PDB entry 8WHX | electron microscopy, 2.80 A resolution | chains Q and A of the 50 polymer chains in the assembly

[Chain Q]
Name: 50S ribosomal protein L17
From: Mycolicibacterium smegmatis MC2 155
UniProtKB: A0QSL9 (RL17_MYCS2); numbering as in UniProt (aligned over 1-199)
Sequence (199 residues; numbered 1 to 199; the number before each row is that of its first residue):
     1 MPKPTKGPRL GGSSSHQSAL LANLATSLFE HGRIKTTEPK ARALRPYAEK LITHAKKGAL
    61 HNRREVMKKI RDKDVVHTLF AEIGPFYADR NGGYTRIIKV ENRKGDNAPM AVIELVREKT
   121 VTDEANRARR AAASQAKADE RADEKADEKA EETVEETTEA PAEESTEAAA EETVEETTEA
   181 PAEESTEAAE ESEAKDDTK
Disordered / not traced: 1, 120-199

[Chain A]
Molecule: 23S rRNA
From: Mycolicibacterium smegmatis MC2 155
Sequence (3119 nucleotides; row label = number of the first residue in the row):
     2 AAGUGUUUAA GGGCGCAUGG UGGAUGCCUU GGCACUGGGA GCCGAUGAAG GACGUAGGAG
    62 GCUGCGAUAA GCCUCGGGGA GCUGUCAACC GAGCGUUGAU CCGAGGAUGU CCGAAUGGGG
   122 AAACCCGGCA CGAGUGAUGU CGUGUCACCA GGCGCUGAAU AUAUAGGCGU CUGGGGGGAA
   182 CGCGGGGAAG UGAAACAUCU CAGUACCCGU AGGAAGAGAA AACAAAAUGU GAUUCCGUGA
   242 GUAGUGGCGA GCGAAAGCGG AGGAUGGCUA AACCGUAUGC AUGUGAUACC GGGUAGGGGU
   302 UGUGUGUGCG GGGUUGUGGG ACCUAUCUUU CCGGCUCUAC CUGGCUGGAG GGCAGUGAGA
   362 AAAUGUUGUG GUUAGCGGAA AUGGCUUGGG AUGGCCUGCC GUAGACGGUG AGAGCCCGGU
   422 ACGUGAAAAC CCGACGUCUG UCUUGAUGGU GUUCCCGAGU AGCAGCGGGC CCGUGGAAUC
   482 UGCUGUGAAU CUGCCGGGAC CACCCGGUAA GCCUGAAUAC UUCCCAGUGA CCGAUAGCGG
   542 AUUAGUACCG UGAGGGAAUG GUGAAAAGUA CCCCGGGAGG GGAGUGAAAG AGUACCUGAA
   602 ACCGUGCGCU UACAAUCCGU CAGAGCCCUC GACGUGUCGU GGGGUGAUGG CGUGCCUUUU
   662 GAAGAAUGAG CCUGCGAGUC AGGGACAUGU CGCGAGGUUA ACCCGGGUGG GGUAGCCGCA
   722 GCGAAAGCGA GUCUGAAUAG GGCGUAUCCA CACAAGAGUG UGUGGUGUAG UGGUGUGUUC
   782 UGGACCCGAA GCGGAGUGAU CUACCCAUGG CCAGGGUGAA GCGCGGGUAA GACCGCGUGG
   842 AGGCCCGAAC CCACUUAGGU UGAAGACUGA GGGGAUGAGC UGUGGGUAGG GGUGAAAGGC
   902 CAAUCAAACU CCGUGAUAGC UGGUUCUCCC CGAAAUGCAU UUAGGUGCAG CGUCGCAUGU
   962 UUCUUGCCGG AGGUAGAGCU ACUGGAUGGC CGAUGGGCCC CACAGGGUUA CUGACGUCAG
  1022 CCAAACUCCG AAUGCCGGUA AGUCCAAGAG UGCGGCAGUG AGACGGCGGG GGAUAAGCUC
  1082 CGUGCGUCGA GAGGGAAACA GCCCAGAUCG CCGGCUAAGG CCCCUAAGCG UGUGCUAAGU
  1142 GGAAAAGGAU GUGCAGUCGC GAAGACAACC AGGAGGUUGG CUUAGAAGCA GCCACCCUUG
  1202 AAAGAGUGCG UAAUAGCUCA CUGGUCAAGU GAUUGUGCGC CGAUAAUGUA GCGGGGCUCA
  1262 AGCACACCGC CGAAGCCGCG GCAGCCAACG UGUUGGCUGG GUAGGGGAGC GUCCUGCAUC
  1322 CGGUGAAGCC GCCGAGUGAU CGAGUGGUGG AGGGUGUGGG AGUGAGAAUG CAGGCAUGAG
  1382 UAGCGAUUAG GCAAGUGAGA ACCUUGCCCG CCGAAAGACC AAGGGUUCCU GGGCCAGGCC
  1442 AGUCCGCCCA GGGUGAGUCG GGACCUAAGG CGAGGCCGAC AGGCGUAGUC GAUGGACAAC
  1502 GGGUUGAUAU UCCCGUACCC GUGUAUGUGC GUCCAUGAUG AAUCAGCGGU ACUAACCAUC
  1562 CAAAACCACC GUGACCGCAC CUUUCGGGGU GUGGCGUUGG UGGGGCUGCA UGGGACCUUC
  1622 GUUGGUAGUA GUCAAGCGAU GGGGUGACGC AGGAAGGUAG CCGUACCGGU CAGUGGUAAU
  1682 ACCGGGGUAA GCCUGUAGGG AGUCAGAUAG GUAAAUCCGU CUGGCAUAUA UCCUGAGAGG
  1742 UGAUGCAUAG CCGAGUGAGG CGAAUUCGGU GAUCCUAUGC UGCCGAGAAA AGCCUCUAGC
  1802 GAGGACAUAC ACGGCCCGUA CCCCAAACCA ACACAGGUGG UCAGGUAGAG AAUACUAAGG
  1862 CGUACGAGUG AACUAUGGUU AAGGAACUCG GCAAAAUGCC CCCGUAACUU CGGGAGAAGG
  1922 GGGACCCACA UGGCGUGUAA GCCUUUACGG CCCAAGCGUG AGUGGGUGGC ACAAACCAGU
  1982 GAGAAGCGAC UGUUUACUAA AAACACAGGU CCGUGCGAAG UCGCAAGACG AUGUAUACGG
  2042 ACUGACGCCU GCCCGGUGCU GGAAGGUUAA GAGGACCCGU UAACUCCCUU UGGGGGUGAA
  2102 GCGGAGAAUU UAAGCCCCAG UAAACGGCGG UGGUAACUAU AACCAUCCUA AGGUAGCGAA
  2162 AUUCCUUGUC GGGUAAGUUC CGACCUGCAC GAAUGGCGUA ACGACUUCUC AACUGUCUCA
  2222 ACCAUAGACU CGGCGAAAUU GCACUACGAG UAAAGAUGCU CGUUACGCGC GGCAGGACGA
  2282 AAAGACCCCG GGACCUUCAC UACAACUUGG UAUUGGUGCU CGAUACGGUU UGUGUAGGAU
  2342 AGGUGGGAGA CUGUGAAGCU CACACGCCAG UGUGGGUGGA GUCGUUGUUG AAAUACCACU
  2402 CUGAUCGUAU UGGGCCUCUA ACCUCGGACC GUAUAUCCGG UUCAGGGACA GUGCCUGGUG
  2462 GGUAGUUUAA CUGGGGCGGU UGCCUCCUAA AAUGUAACGG AGGCGCCCAA AGGUUCCCUC
  2522 AACCUGGACG GCAAUCAGGU GUUGAGUGUA AGUGCACAAG GGAGCUUGAC UGCGAGACGG
  2582 ACAUGUCGAG CAGGGACGAA AGUCGGGACU AGUGAUCCGG CACCUCUGAG UGGAAGGGGU
  2642 GUCGCUCAAC GGAUAAAAGG UACCCCGGGG AUAACAGGCU GAUCUUCCCC AAGAGUCCAU
  2702 AUCGACGGGA UGGUUUGGCA CCUCGAUGUC GGCUCGUCGC AUCCUGGGGC UGGAGCAGGU
  2762 CCCAAGGGUU GGGCUGUUCG CCCAUUAAAG CGGCACGCGA GCUGGGUUUA GAACGUCGUG
  2822 AGACAGUUCG GUCUCUAUCC GCCGCGCGCG UCAGAAGCUU GAGGAAACCU GUCCCUAGUA
  2882 CGAGAGGACC GGGACGGACG AACCUCUGGU AUACCAGUUG UCCCACCAGG GGCACGGCUG
  2942 GAUAGCCACG UUCGGACAGG AUAACCGCUG AAAGCAUCUA AGCGGGAAAC CUCUUCCAAG
  3002 ACCAGGCUUC UCACCCUCUA GGAGGGAUAA GGCCCCCCGC AGACCACGGG AUUGAUAGAC
  3062 CAGACCUGGA AGCCUAGUAA UAGGUGCAGG GAACUGGCAC UAACCGGCCG AAAACUUAC
Disordered / not traced: 1171-1222, 1563-1604, 2697-2701

[Interface between chain Q and chain A]
Residue-residue contacts - 122 pairs, chain Q then chain A:
  Pro-2(Q) with A2914(A), base contact; A3060(A), phosphate contact; A3093(A), phosphate contact
  Lys-3(Q) with A2914(A), base contact; G3059(A), salt bridge to the phosphate; A3093(A), sugar contact; A3094(A), sugar contact
  Pro-4(Q) with A2914(A), base contact; A3094(A), base contact
  Thr-5(Q) with A2914(A), hydrogen bond to the base
  Lys-6(Q) with G1871(A), salt bridge to the phosphate; C3041(A), salt bridge to the phosphate; A3042(A), base contact; G3043(A), hydrogen bond to the base
  Gly-7(Q) with G1871(A), hydrogen bond to the sugar
  Pro-8(Q) with U1870(A), base contact; U2226(A), phosphate contact
  Arg-9(Q) with A2225(A), salt bridge to the phosphate; U2226(A), hydrogen bond to the phosphate; U2913(A), sugar contact; A2914(A), salt bridge to the phosphate
  Leu-10(Q) with G1869(A), phosphate contact
  Gly-12(Q) with U2226(A), sugar contact
  Ser-14(Q) with U2913(A), hydrogen bond to the sugar; A2914(A), hydrogen bond to the phosphate
  Ser-15(Q) with C2934(A), phosphate contact
  His-16(Q) with A1390(A), stacking on the base; G1391(A), hydrogen bond to the sugar
  Gln-17(Q) with A2914(A), base contact
  Ala-19(Q) with C1410(A), sugar contact
  Leu-20(Q) with G1392(A), sugar contact
  Leu-21(Q) with A2914(A), base contact
  Asn-23(Q) with G1391(A), base contact; C1409(A), hydrogen bond to the sugar; C1410(A), hydrogen bond to the sugar
  Leu-24(Q) with G1392(A), sugar contact; C1393(A), sugar contact
  Ser-27(Q) with C1393(A), hydrogen bond to the sugar
  His-31(Q) with C1393(A), sugar contact; A1394(A), hydrogen bond to the sugar
  Ile-34(Q) with C1393(A), phosphate contact; A1394(A), phosphate contact
  Lys-35(Q) with C1393(A), phosphate contact; A1394(A), hydrogen bond to the phosphate
  Thr-36(Q) with C1393(A), hydrogen bond to the phosphate
  Thr-37(Q) with A1868(A), phosphate contact; G1869(A), hydrogen bond to the phosphate
  Pro-39(Q) with G1869(A), phosphate contact
  Lys-40(Q) with G1869(A), salt bridge to the phosphate
  Arg-42(Q) with C3038(A), salt bridge to the phosphate
  Arg-45(Q) with G3059(A), hydrogen bond to the base; U3102(A), hydrogen bond to the base
  Pro-46(Q) with G3059(A), sugar contact; A3060(A), phosphate contact
  Glu-49(Q) with A3060(A), hydrogen bond to the sugar
  Lys-50(Q) with A3060(A), salt bridge to the phosphate; C3061(A), salt bridge to the phosphate; A3093(A), salt bridge to the phosphate
  Thr-53(Q) with A3060(A), phosphate contact; C3061(A), hydrogen bond to the phosphate
  His-54(Q) with G3092(A), salt bridge to the phosphate
  Leu-60(Q) with U1675(A), base contact; G1676(A), sugar contact; A3072(A), sugar contact; G3073(A), sugar contact
  His-61(Q) with A3071(A), base contact; G3090(A), hydrogen bond to the sugar; G3091(A), salt bridge to the phosphate
  Arg-63(Q) with G1674(A), hydrogen bond to the sugar; U1675(A), sugar contact
  Arg-64(Q) with U1675(A), hydrogen bond to the base; G1676(A), base contact; A2929(A), base contact; G2930(A), hydrogen bond to the sugar; A3072(A), phosphate contact; G3073(A), salt bridge to the phosphate
  Met-67(Q) with U1675(A), base contact
  Lys-68(Q) with G2931(A), sugar contact; G2932(A), sugar contact
  Arg-71(Q) with C1410(A), salt bridge to the phosphate; G1411(A), salt bridge to the phosphate; G2932(A), sugar contact; G2933(A), sugar contact
  Lys-73(Q) with G1674(A), salt bridge to the phosphate; U1675(A), hydrogen bond to the base; C2925(A), sugar contact; A2926(A), salt bridge to the phosphate
  Asp-74(Q) with G1674(A), hydrogen bond to the base
  His-77(Q) with G1674(A), stacking on the base
  Arg-90(Q) with C3101(A), hydrogen bond to the phosphate; U3102(A), salt bridge to the phosphate
  Asn-91(Q) with A3060(A), base contact; C3061(A), sugar contact; C3101(A), sugar contact
  Gly-92(Q) with A3060(A), sugar contact; C3061(A), sugar contact; C3101(A), hydrogen bond to the sugar
  Gly-93(Q) with G3059(A), base contact; A3060(A), hydrogen bond to the sugar; C3101(A), hydrogen bond to the sugar; U3102(A), sugar contact
  Tyr-94(Q) with A3060(A), sugar contact
  Thr-95(Q) with U3102(A), hydrogen bond to the sugar
  Arg-96(Q) with U3102(A), sugar contact; A3103(A), salt bridge to the phosphate
  Lys-99(Q) with C3037(A), phosphate contact; C3038(A), salt bridge to the phosphate
  Arg-103(Q) with A1402(A), hydrogen bond to the sugar; G1867(A), sugar contact; A1868(A), sugar contact
  Lys-104(Q) with A1402(A), phosphate contact; A1442(A), sugar contact
  Gly-105(Q) with A1402(A), hydrogen bond to the phosphate; G2233(A), base contact
  Asp-106(Q) with A1402(A), hydrogen bond to the base; G1867(A), hydrogen bond to the sugar; A1868(A), sugar contact; G2233(A), sugar contact
  Asn-107(Q) with C2232(A), hydrogen bond to the sugar; G2233(A), hydrogen bond to the sugar
  Ala-108(Q) with A1868(A), sugar contact
  Glu-118(Q) with U3102(A), phosphate contact
Other interface residues (no listed pair), chain Q (66 interface residues in all): Arg-33, Ala-43, Tyr-47, Lys-57, Glu-65, Pro-109, Val-116
Other interface residues (no listed pair), chain A (60 interface residues in all): G1400, A1401, C1403, A1673, A2227, C3039, A3058, C3062, C3095

[In short]
The interface between chain Q and chain A involves 66 residues on one side and 60 on the other, with 35
hydrogen bonds, 20 salt bridges and 2 aromatic stacking contacts. Polar contacts include Thr-5(Q)/A2914(A),
Lys-6(Q)/G3043(A) and Arg-45(Q)/G3059(A).
Here chain Q is 50S ribosomal protein L17 and chain A is 23S rRNA, both from Mycolicibacterium smegmatis MC2
155. Entry 8WHX (Cryo- EM structure of Mycobacterium smegmatis 70S ribosome and RafH) was determined by
electron microscopy (same publication as 8WHY, 8WI7, 8WI8, 8WI9, 8WIB, 8WIC, 8WID and 8WIF).
